8X9C - chains A and B; structure by X-ray diffraction, 1.68 A resolution.

== Chain A (and B) ==
Molecule: Terpenoid synthase
From: Penicillium expansum
Notes: chain B of this document is another copy of the same molecule, construct and numbering; everything in this record applies to it too
UniProtKB: A0A0A2JK86 (A0A0A2JK86_PENEN); numbering as in UniProt (aligned over 1-330)
Sequence (330 residues; row label = number of the first residue in the row):
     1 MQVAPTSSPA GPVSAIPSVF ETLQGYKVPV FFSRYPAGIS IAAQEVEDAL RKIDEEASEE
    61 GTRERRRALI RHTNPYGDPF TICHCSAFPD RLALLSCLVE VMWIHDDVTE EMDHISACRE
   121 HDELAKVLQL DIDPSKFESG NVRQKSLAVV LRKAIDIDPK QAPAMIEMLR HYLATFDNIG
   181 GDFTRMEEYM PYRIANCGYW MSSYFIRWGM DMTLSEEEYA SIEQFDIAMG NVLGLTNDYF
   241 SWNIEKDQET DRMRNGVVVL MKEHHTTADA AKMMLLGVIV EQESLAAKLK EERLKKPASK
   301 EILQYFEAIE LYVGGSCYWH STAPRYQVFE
Disordered / not traced: 1-13, 244-253, 325-330 (chain B: 1-12, 244-254, 324-330)

== Chain A / chain B interface ==
Pairs across the interface - 41 pairs, chain A then chain B:
  Tyr26(A) - Arg34(B)
  Val28(A) - Arg34(B)  hydrogen bond (backbone-side chain)
  Pro29(A) - Arg34(B)  hydrogen bond (backbone-side chain)
  Pro29(A) - Ser284(B)  hydrogen bond (backbone-side chain)
  Pro29(A) - Ala287(B)  hydrophobic
  Pro29(A) - Lys288(B)
  Pro29(A) - Glu291(B)
  Phe31(A) - Arg34(B)  hydrogen bond (backbone-side chain)
  Phe32(A) - Val280(B)  hydrophobic
  Arg34(A) - Tyr26(B)
  Arg34(A) - Val28(B)  hydrogen bond (side chain-backbone)
  Arg34(A) - Pro29(B)  hydrogen bond (side chain-backbone)
  Arg34(A) - Phe31(B)  hydrogen bond (side chain-backbone)
  His264(A) - Ala270(B)
  Thr266(A) - Thr266(B)
  Ala270(A) - His264(B)
  Ala270(A) - Met274(B)
  Met273(A) - Met273(B)
  Met273(A) - Met274(B)  hydrophobic
  Met273(A) - Gly277(B)
  Met273(A) - Val278(B)
  Met273(A) - Glu281(B)
  Met274(A) - Ala270(B)
  Met274(A) - Met273(B)  hydrophobic
  Met274(A) - Met274(B)  hydrophobic
  Leu276(A) - Gly277(B)
  Leu276(A) - Val280(B)  hydrophobic
  Gly277(A) - Met273(B)
  Gly277(A) - Leu276(B)
  Gly277(A) - Gly277(B)
  Val278(A) - Met273(B)
  Val280(A) - Phe32(B)  hydrophobic
  Val280(A) - Leu276(B)  hydrophobic
  Val280(A) - Val280(B)  hydrophobic
  Glu281(A) - Tyr239(B)
  Ser284(A) - Pro29(B)  hydrogen bond (side chain-backbone)
  Ser284(A) - Val30(B)
  Ala287(A) - Pro29(B)  hydrophobic
  Lys288(A) - Pro29(B)
  Lys288(A) - Val30(B)
  Glu291(A) - Pro29(B)
Interface residues without a listed pair, chain A (24 interface residues in all): Lys27, Val30, His265, Thr267
Interface residues without a listed pair, chain B (25 interface residues in all): Gly25, Lys27, His265

== Summary ==
24 residues of chain A face 25 of chain B across their interface, with 8 hydrogen bonds. Polar contacts
include Val28(A)-Arg34(B), Pro29(A)-Arg34(B) and Pro29(A)-Ser284(B).
Both chains are Terpenoid synthase (Penicillium expansum). Entry 8X9C (Class I terpene synthase: eudesmanediol
synthase (apo-PeTS3)) was determined by X-ray diffraction, deposited together with 9KQW.
